3VSJ - chains A and B of the 4 polymer chains in the assembly; structure by X-ray diffraction, 2.30 A resolution.

Chain A:
Molecule: 2-amino-5-chlorophenol 1,6-dioxygenase alpha subunit
Organism: Comamonas testosteroni
Notes: EC 1.13.11.8
UniProtKB: Q38M40 (Q38M40_COMTE); residues 1-271 here = UniProt positions 1-271
Chain sequence (271 residues; each row starts with the number of its first residue):
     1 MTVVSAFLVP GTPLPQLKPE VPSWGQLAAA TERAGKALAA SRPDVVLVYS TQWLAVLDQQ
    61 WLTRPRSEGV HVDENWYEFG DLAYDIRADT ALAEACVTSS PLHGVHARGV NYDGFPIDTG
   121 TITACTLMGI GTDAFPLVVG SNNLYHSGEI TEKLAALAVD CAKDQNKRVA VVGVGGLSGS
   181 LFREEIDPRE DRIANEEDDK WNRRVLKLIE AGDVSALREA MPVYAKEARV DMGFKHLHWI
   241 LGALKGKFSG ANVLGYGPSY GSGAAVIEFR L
Disordered / not traced: 1

Chain B:
Molecule: 2-amino-5-chlorophenol 1,6-dioxygenase beta subunit
Organism: Comamonas testosteroni
Notes: EC 1.13.11.8
UniProtKB: Q38M41 (Q38M41_COMTE); residues 1-312 here = UniProt positions 1-312
Chain sequence (312 residues; each row starts with the number of its first residue):
     1 MQGEIIAGFL APHPPHLVYG ENPPQNEPRS QGGWEVLRWA YERARERLDA MKPDVLLVHS
    61 PHWITSVGHH FLGVPELSGK SVDPIFPNVF RYDFSLNVDV ELAEACAEEG RKAGLVTKMM
   121 RNPKFRVDYG TITTLHLIRP QWDIPVVGIS ANNSPYYLNT KEGMSEMDVL GKATREAIRK
   181 TGRKAVLLAS NTLSHWHFHE EPTIPEDMSK EYPATMAGYQ WDIRMIELMR QGKTSEVFKL
   241 LPQFIDEAFA EVKSGAFTWM HAAMQYPELA AELFGYGTVI GTGNAVMEWD LRKAGLSMLG
   301 AADQKQRSAA VA
Disordered / not traced: 304-312
Ion coordination: Fe2+: His13, His62, Glu251 (together with (2Z,4Z)-2-imino-6-oxohex-4-enoic acid)
Small-molecule neighbours: (2Z,4Z)-2-imino-6-oxohex-4-enoic acid (2XP): His13, Pro14, Pro15, His16, His62, Phe86, Thr192, His195, Glu251, Val279, Thr282

Interface between chain A and chain B:
Residue-residue contacts (62):
  Leu54(A) with Ile85(B)
  Ala55(A) with Ile85(B), hydrophobic
  Val56(A) with Ile85(B), hydrophobic
  Leu57(A) with Ile85(B), hydrophobic; Phe86(B), hydrophobic; His197(B); Phe198(B); His199(B)
  Asp58(A) with Glu201(B)
  Gln60(A) with Pro84(B), hydrogen bond (side chain-backbone)
  His71(A) with Arg126(B)
  Val72(A) with Asn122(B); Lys124(B); Phe125(B)
  Glu74(A) with His62(B); Trp63(B), hydrogen bond (backbone-side chain); Ile64(B), hydrogen bond (side chain-backbone); Thr65(B); Phe125(B)
  Asn75(A) with Ile64(B), hydrogen bond (side chain-backbone); Thr65(B); Ser66(B), hydrogen bond (side chain-backbone)
  Tyr77(A) with His70(B); Lys118(B); Met119(B); Met120(B), hydrophobic; Asn122(B), hydrogen bond (backbone-side chain)
  Glu78(A) with Lys118(B), salt bridge
  Asp81(A) with Asn122(B), hydrogen bond; Lys124(B)
  His106(A) with Glu200(B), salt bridge
  Arg108(A) with Ile85(B); Pro87(B); Asn88(B), hydrogen bond; Glu201(B), salt bridge
  Tyr112(A) with Pro87(B), hydrophobic; Asn88(B); Arg91(B)
  Asp113(A) with Lys80(B), salt bridge; Val82(B)
  Gly114(A) with Val82(B)
  Phe115(A) with Val82(B), hydrophobic; Pro84(B)
  Pro116(A) with Val82(B); Arg126(B)
  Tyr145(A) with His197(B), hydrogen bond; His199(B)
  Gly179(A) with Tyr157(B)
  Ser180(A) with Tyr157(B)
  Leu181(A) with Ser66(B)
  Phe182(A) with Val67(B)
  Arg183(A) with Ser66(B); Val116(B); Asn152(B), hydrogen bond; Asn153(B); Ser154(B); Tyr157(B)
  Glu184(A) with Val67(B)
  Glu185(A) with Val67(B); Lys118(B), salt bridge
  Arg229(A) with Tyr157(B), hydrogen bond (side chain-backbone)
  Tyr260(A) with Val67(B), hydrophobic
Also at the interface, not in a pair above, chain A (33 interface residues in all): Val70, Trp76, Gly80
Also at the interface, not in a pair above, chain B (37 interface residues in all): Gly68, Asp83, Arg121, Leu158, Phe249

Overview:
33 residues of chain A and 37 residues of chain B are in contact, with 11 hydrogen bonds and 5 salt bridges.
Among the polar pairs are Glu78(A)-Lys118(B), His106(A)-Glu200(B) and Arg108(A)-Glu201(B). Bound to chain B:
(2Z,4Z)-2-imino-6-oxohex-4-enoic acid.
Chain A is 2-amino-5-chlorophenol 1,6-dioxygenase alpha subunit and chain B is 2-amino-5-chlorophenol
1,6-dioxygenase beta subunit, both from Comamonas testosteroni; the structure, Crystal structure of 1,6-APD
(2-ANIMOPHENOL-1,6-DIOXYGENASE) complexed with intermediate products, was determined by X-ray diffraction
together with 3VSG, 3VSH and 3VSI from the same study.
